PDB entry 4Y8G | X-ray diffraction, 2.60 A resolution | chains I and Y of the 34 polymer chains in the assembly

== Chain I ==
Name: Proteasome subunit beta type-3
Organism: Saccharomyces cerevisiae (strain ATCC 204508 / S288c)
Notes: EC 3.4.25.1
UniProtKB: P25451 (PSB3_YEAST); residues 0-204 here correspond to UniProt positions 1-205 (UniProt number = residue number + 1)
Sequence (205 residues; row label = number of the first residue in the row; numbering starts at 0):
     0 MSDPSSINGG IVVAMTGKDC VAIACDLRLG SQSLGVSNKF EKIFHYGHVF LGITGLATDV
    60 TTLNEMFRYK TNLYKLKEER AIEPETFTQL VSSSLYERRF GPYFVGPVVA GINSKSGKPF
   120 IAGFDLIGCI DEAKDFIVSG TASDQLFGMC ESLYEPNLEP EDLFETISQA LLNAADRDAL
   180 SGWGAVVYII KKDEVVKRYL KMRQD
Not modelled in the structure: 0
Metal / ion sites: Mg2+ site 1: Ala174, Asp177, Ser180; Mg2+ site 2: Asp204 (shared with Ala165(Y), Asp168(Y), Ser171(Y) of chain Y)
UniProt features mapped onto this chain:
  - modified residue: Ser30 (Phosphoserine)
  - cross-link: Lys69 (Glycyl lysine isopeptide (Lys-Gly) (interchain with G-Cter in ubiquitin))

== Chain Y ==
Name: Proteasome subunit beta type-5
Organism: Saccharomyces cerevisiae (strain ATCC 204508 / S288c)
Notes: EC 3.4.25.1
UniProtKB: P30656 (PSB5_YEAST); residues 1-212 here correspond to UniProt positions 76-287 (UniProt number = residue number + 75)
Sequence (212 residues; row label = number of the first residue in the row):
     1 TTTLAFRFQG GIIVAVDSRA TAGNWVASQT VKKVIEINPF LLGTMAGGAA DCQFWETWLG
    61 SQCRLHELRE KERISVAAAS KILSNLVYQY KGAGLSMGTM ICGYTRKEGP TIYYVDSDGT
   121 RLKGDIFCVG SGQTFAYGVL DSNYKWDLSV EDALYLGKRS ILAAAHRDAY SGGSVNLYHV
   181 TEDGWIYHGN HDVGELFWKV KEEEGSFNNV IG
Metal / ion sites: Mg2+: Ala165, Asp168, Ser171 (shared with Asp204(I) of chain I)

== How chain I and chain Y interact ==
Residue-residue contacts (45; chain I residue first):
  Arg27(I) with Ala169(Y)
  Ser32(I) with Arg167(Y); Asp168(Y); Ala169(Y), hydrogen bond (backbone-backbone); Tyr170(Y)
  Leu33(I) with Phe135(Y), hydrophobic; Arg167(Y)
  Gly34(I) with Arg167(Y), hydrogen bond (backbone-side chain)
  Val35(I) with Arg167(Y), hydrogen bond (backbone-side chain)
  Asn37(I) with His166(Y); Asn209(Y), hydrogen bond (side chain-backbone); Val210(Y)
  Lys38(I) with Asn209(Y), hydrogen bond (side chain-backbone); Ile211(Y)
  Gln144(I) with Trp25(Y)
  Arg176(I) with Trp25(Y); Val26(Y), hydrogen bond (side chain-backbone); Ala27(Y), hydrogen bond (side chain-backbone); Ser28(Y)
  Asp177(I) with Asn24(Y); Val26(Y)
  Ala178(I) with Asn24(Y), hydrogen bond (backbone-backbone); Val26(Y); Ala169(Y); Tyr170(Y), hydrophobic
  Leu179(I) with Asn24(Y)
  Trp182(I) with His166(Y), hydrogen bond (side chain-backbone); Arg167(Y)
  Tyr198(I) with Ile211(Y), hydrophobic
  Lys200(I) with Trp198(Y)
  Met201(I) with Trp198(Y)
  Arg202(I) with Gln29(Y); Gly173(Y), hydrogen bond (side chain-backbone); Asp192(Y), salt bridge; Gly194(Y)
  Gln203(I) with His166(Y), hydrogen bond (backbone-side chain); Phe197(Y); Trp198(Y); Val210(Y)
  Asp204(I) with Arg19(Y), salt bridge; Ala165(Y); Ser171(Y); Gly172(Y); Gly173(Y), hydrogen bond (side chain-backbone); Val193(Y)
Other interface residues (no listed pair), chain I (23 interface residues in all): Ser5, Leu26, Gln31, Asp175

== Summary ==
23 residues of chain I and 25 residues of chain Y are in contact, with 12 hydrogen bonds and 2 salt bridges.
Among the polar pairs are Arg202(I)-Asp192(Y), Asp204(I)-Arg19(Y) and Gly34(I)-Arg167(Y). The Mg2+ site 1 is
built by Ala174(I), Asp177(I) and Ser180(I).
Here chain I is Proteasome subunit beta type-3 and chain Y is Proteasome subunit beta type-5, both from
Saccharomyces cerevisiae (strain ATCC 204508 / S288c). Entry 4Y8G (Yeast 20S proteasome in complex with
N3-APnLL-ep) was determined by X-ray diffraction, deposited together with 4Y69, 4Y6A, 4Y6V, 4Y6Z, 4Y70, 4Y74
and 34 further entries.
